8XGC - chains J and X of the 29 polymer chains in the assembly; structure by electron microscopy, 3.70 A resolution.

[Chain J]
Name: Chromosome segregation in meiosis protein 3
Source organism: Saccharomyces cerevisiae
UniProt: Q04659 (CSM3_YEAST); residue numbers follow UniProt; this construct covers 1-317
Amino-acid sequence (317 residues; each row starts with the number of its first residue):
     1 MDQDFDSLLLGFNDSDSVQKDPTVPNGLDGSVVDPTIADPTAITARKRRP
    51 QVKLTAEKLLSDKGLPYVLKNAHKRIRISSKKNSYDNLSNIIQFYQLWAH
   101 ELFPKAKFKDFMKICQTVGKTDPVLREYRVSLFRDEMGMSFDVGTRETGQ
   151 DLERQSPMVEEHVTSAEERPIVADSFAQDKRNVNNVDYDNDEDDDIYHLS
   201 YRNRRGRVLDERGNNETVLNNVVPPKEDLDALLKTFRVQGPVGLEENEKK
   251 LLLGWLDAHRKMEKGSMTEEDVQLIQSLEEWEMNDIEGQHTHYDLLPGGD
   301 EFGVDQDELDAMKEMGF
Unresolved in the structure: 1-45, 140-317

[Chain X]
Molecule: 51-nt DNA strand
Source organism: Saccharomyces cerevisiae
Sequence (51 nucleotides; each row starts with the number of its first residue):
     9 TTAAATTTTGCATACGATCGATTAATTTTTGAGTGTGTTTTTTTTTTTTT
    59 T

[Chain J / chain X interface]
Contacting residue pairs (6):
  Arg-48(J) with DA40(X), salt bridge to the phosphate
  Arg-49(J) with DT38(X), hydrogen bond to the phosphate; DG39(X), salt bridge to the phosphate; DA40(X), salt bridge to the phosphate
  Arg-126(J) with DG28(X), sugar contact; DA29(X), salt bridge to the phosphate
Also at the interface, not in a pair above, chain J (4 interface residues in all): Lys-120

[Overview]
4 residues of chain J face 5 of chain X across their interface, with 1 hydrogen bond and 4 salt bridges. Among
the polar pairs are Arg-49(J)/DT38(X), Arg-48(J)/DA40(X) and Arg-49(J)/DG39(X).
Here chain J is Chromosome segregation in meiosis protein 3 and chain X is a 51-nt DNA strand, both from
Saccharomyces cerevisiae. Entry 8XGC (Structure of yeast replisome associated with FACT and histone hexamer,
Composite map) was determined by electron microscopy.
